4MQJ - chains A and B of the 4 polymer chains in the assembly; structure by X-ray diffraction, 1.80 A resolution.

== Chain A ==
Name: Hemoglobin subunit alpha
From: Homo sapiens
UniProtKB: P69905 (HBA_HUMAN); residues 1-141 here correspond to UniProt positions 2-142 (UniProt number = residue number + 1)
Sequence (141 residues; each row starts with the number of its first residue):
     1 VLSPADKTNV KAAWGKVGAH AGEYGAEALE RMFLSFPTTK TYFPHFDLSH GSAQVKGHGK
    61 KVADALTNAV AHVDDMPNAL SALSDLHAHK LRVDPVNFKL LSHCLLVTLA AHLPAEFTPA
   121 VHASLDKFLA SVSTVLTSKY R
Ion coordination: heme Fe: His87 (together with carbon monoxide)
Residues lining bound ligands: carbon monoxide / heme: Leu29, Met32, Thr39, Tyr42, Phe43, Phe46, His58, Lys61, Val62, Ala65, Leu66, Leu83, Leu86, His87, Leu91, Val93, Asn97, Phe98, Leu101, Leu105, Val132, Leu136
Swiss-Prot annotation at these positions:
  - binding site (O2): His58
  - binding site (heme b): His87
  - site: Thr8, Asn9 (Microbial infection: Cleavage), Lys11 (Not glycated), Ala13, Trp14 (Microbial infection: Cleavage), Tyr24, Gly25 (Microbial infection: Cleavage), Leu29, Glu30 (Microbial infection: Cleavage), His45, Phe46 (Microbial infection: Cleavage), Asp47, Leu48 (Microbial infection: Cleavage), Ser52, Ala53 (Microbial infection: Cleavage), Val55, Lys56 (Microbial infection: Cleavage), Lys56 (Not glycated), Gly59, Lys60 (Microbial infection: Cleavage), Lys60 (Not glycated), Lys90 (Not glycated), Leu91, Arg92 (Microbial infection: Cleavage), Lys99 (Not glycated), Leu106, Val107 (Microbial infection: Cleavage), Thr108, Leu109 (Microbial infection: Cleavage), Val121, His122 (Microbial infection: Cleavage), Ser133, Thr134 (Microbial infection: Cleavage)
  - modified residue: Ser3 (Phosphoserine), Lys7 (N6-succinyllysine), Thr8 (Phosphothreonine), Lys11 (N6-succinyllysine), Lys16 (N6-acetyllysine), Tyr24 (Phosphotyrosine), Ser35 (Phosphoserine), Lys40 (N6-succinyllysine), Ser49 (Phosphoserine), Ser102 (Phosphoserine), Thr108 (Phosphothreonine), Ser124 (Phosphoserine), Ser131 (Phosphoserine), Thr134 (Phosphothreonine), Thr137 (Phosphothreonine), Ser138 (Phosphoserine)
  - glycosylation (N-linked (Glc) (glycation) lysine): Lys7, Lys16, Lys40, Lys61

== Chain B ==
Name: Hemoglobin subunit gamma-2
From: Homo sapiens
UniProtKB: P69892 (HBG2_HUMAN); residues 2-146 here correspond to UniProt positions 3-147 (UniProt number = residue number + 1)
Sequence (146 residues; each row starts with the number of its first residue):
     1 VHFTEEDKAT ITSLWGKVNV EDAGGETLGR LLVVYPWTQR FFDSFGNLSS ASAIMGNPKV
    61 KAHGKKVLTS LGDAIKHLDD LKGTFAQLSE LHCDKLHVDP ENFKLLGNVL VTVLAIHFGK
   121 EFTPEVQASW QKMVTGVASA LSSRYH
Construct notes: expression tag (1)
Ion coordination: heme Fe near His92 (its only coordinating residue here)
Residues lining bound ligands: heme (HEM): Leu31, Thr38, Phe41, Phe42, Ser44, Phe45, His63, Lys66, Val67, Ser70, Leu71, Phe85, Leu88, Leu91, His92, Leu96, Val98, Asn102, Phe103, Leu106, Val137, Leu141

== Chain A / chain B interface ==
Pairs across the interface (39; chain A residue first):
  Glu30(A) - Pro124(B)
  Glu30(A) - Glu125(B)
  Arg31(A) - Phe122(B)  hydrogen bond (side chain-backbone)
  Arg31(A) - Thr123(B)
  Arg31(A) - Pro124(B)
  Arg31(A) - Gln127(B)  hydrogen bond
  Leu34(A) - Pro124(B)  hydrophobic
  Leu34(A) - Glu125(B)
  Leu34(A) - Ala128(B)
  Ser35(A) - Gln127(B)
  Ser35(A) - Ala128(B)
  Ser35(A) - Gln131(B)
  Phe36(A) - Gln131(B)
  His103(A) - Asn108(B)
  His103(A) - Val111(B)
  His103(A) - Thr112(B)
  His103(A) - Gln127(B)
  His103(A) - Gln131(B)  hydrogen bond
  Val107(A) - Val111(B)  hydrophobic
  Val107(A) - Ala115(B)
  Val107(A) - Gln127(B)
  Ala110(A) - Thr112(B)
  Ala110(A) - Ala115(B)
  Ala110(A) - Ile116(B)  hydrophobic
  Ala111(A) - Ala115(B)
  Ala111(A) - Gly119(B)
  Pro114(A) - Ile116(B)
  Phe117(A) - Arg30(B)  hydrogen bond (backbone-side chain)
  Phe117(A) - Ile116(B)  hydrophobic
  Thr118(A) - Arg30(B)
  Pro119(A) - Arg30(B)
  Pro119(A) - Val33(B)
  Pro119(A) - Met55(B)  hydrophobic
  His122(A) - Arg30(B)  hydrogen bond
  His122(A) - Val34(B)
  His122(A) - Thr112(B)
  Ala123(A) - Val34(B)
  Asp126(A) - Val34(B)
  Asp126(A) - Tyr35(B)  hydrogen bond
Also at the interface, not in a pair above, chain A (17 interface residues in all): Cys104
Also at the interface, not in a pair above, chain B (20 interface residues in all): Glu26, Lys120

== In short ==
17 residues of chain A and 20 residues of chain B are in contact; the contacts include 6 hydrogen bonds. Polar
pairs include Arg31(A)-Phe122(B), Arg31(A)-Gln127(B) and His103(A)-Gln131(B). Ligands of chain A: carbon
monoxide / heme. Ligands of chain B: heme.
Chain A is Hemoglobin subunit alpha and chain B is Hemoglobin subunit gamma-2, both from Homo sapiens; the
structure, Structure of Wild-type Fetal Human Hemoglobin HbF, was determined by X-ray diffraction.
